Entry 3VNJ (X-ray diffraction, 2.08 A resolution); this record covers chains B and D of the 4 polymer chains in the assembly.

[Chain B (and D)]
Molecule: Xylose isomerase domain protein TIM barrel
Organism: Clostridium cellulolyticum
Notes: chain D of this document is another copy of the same molecule, construct and numbering; everything in this record applies to it too
UniProt: B8I944 (B8I944_CLOCE); residue numbers follow UniProt; this construct covers 1-293
Amino-acid sequence (294 residues; numbered 0 to 293; the number before each row is that of its first residue; numbering starts at 0):
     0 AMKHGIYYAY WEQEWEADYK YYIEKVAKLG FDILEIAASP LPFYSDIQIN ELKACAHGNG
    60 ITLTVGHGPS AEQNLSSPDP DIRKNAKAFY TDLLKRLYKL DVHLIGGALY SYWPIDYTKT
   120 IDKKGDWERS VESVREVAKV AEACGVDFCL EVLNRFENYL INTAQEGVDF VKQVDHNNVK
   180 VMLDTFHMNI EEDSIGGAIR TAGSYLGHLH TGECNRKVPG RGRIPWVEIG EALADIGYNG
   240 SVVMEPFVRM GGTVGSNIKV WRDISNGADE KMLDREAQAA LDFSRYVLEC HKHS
Unresolved in the structure: 0, 289-293 (chain D: 0, 290-293)
Construct notes: expression tag (0)
Bound ions: Mn2+: E150, D183, H209, E244 (together with D-psicose)
Small-molecule neighbours: D-psicose (PSJ): Y6, W14, H66, G67, G106, W112, E150, L152, E156, D183, H186, H209, R215, E244, F246, I257
UniProt features mapped onto this chain:
  - active site (Proton donor/acceptor): E150, E244
  - binding site (substrate): Y6, A107, E156, D183 to H186, R215
  - binding site (Mn(2+)): E150, D183, H209, E244
Reported in the primary citation:
  - binding site for D-psicose: Y6, E150, E156, D183, H186, H209, R215, E244
  - catalytic residues: E150, E244

[How chain B and chain D interact]
Residue-residue contacts (5):
  D192(B) with E230(D)
  S193(B) with E230(D)
  R199(B) with R199(D)
  E230(B) with D192(D); S193(D)
Other interface residues (no listed pair), chain B (6 interface residues in all): E227, D234
Other interface residues (no listed pair), chain D (5 interface residues in all): E227

[In short]
6 residues of chain B and 5 residues of chain D are in contact. Ligands of chain B: D-psicose. From UniProt:
active-site residues E150(B) and E244(B), 8 substrate-binding residues and 4 Mn2+-binding residues on chain B.
The paper reports catalytic residues E150(B) and E244(B); a binding site for D-psicose at Y6(B), E150(B) and
E156(B) among others.
Chain B and chain D are both Xylose isomerase domain protein TIM barrel (Clostridium cellulolyticum); the
structure, Crystal structures of D-Psicose 3-epimerase with D-psicose from Clostridium cellulolyticum H10, was
determined by X-ray diffraction (same publication as 3VNI, 3VNK, 3VNL and 3VNM).
